Entry 5EQ2 (X-ray diffraction, 1.80 A resolution); this record covers chains A and B.

[Chain A (and B)]
Molecule: Platelet-binding glycoprotein
Organism: Streptococcus sanguinis (strain SK36)
Notes: chain B of this document is another copy of the same molecule, construct and numbering; everything in this record applies to it too
UniProtKB: A3CM52 (A3CM52_STRSV); residues 249-449 here = UniProt positions 249-449
Chain sequence (201 residues; each row starts with the number of its first residue):
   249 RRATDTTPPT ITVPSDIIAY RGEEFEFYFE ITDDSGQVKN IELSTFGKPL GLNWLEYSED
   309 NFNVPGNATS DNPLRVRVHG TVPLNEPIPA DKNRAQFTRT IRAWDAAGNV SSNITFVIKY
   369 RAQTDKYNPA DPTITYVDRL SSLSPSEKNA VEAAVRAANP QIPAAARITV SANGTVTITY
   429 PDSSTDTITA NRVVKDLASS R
Bound ions: Ca2+ site 1: D253, T255, D281, D282, D353; Ca2+ site 2: T372, Y375, D434 (together with acetate ion); Ca2+ site 3: E400 (shared with E400(B) of chain B)
What the authors report for this chain:
  - mutagenesis - E400R: unchanged binding to platelet monolayers
  - mutagenesis - E400R: decreased stability
  - Ca2+ coordination: E400
  - specificity-determining residues: Y368 (proposed by the authors, not directly observed)
  - mutagenesis - T346V, R347E: decreased binding to platelet

[Chain A / chain B interface]
Residue-residue contacts - 28 pairs, chain A then chain B:
  P393(A) - A413(B)
  P393(A) - R415(B)
  P393(A) - T427(B)
  P393(A) - Y428(B)
  S394(A) - A413(B)  hydrogen bond (backbone-backbone)
  K396(A) - R415(B)
  N397(A) - A412(B)  hydrogen bond (side chain-backbone)
  N397(A) - A413(B)
  N397(A) - A414(B)  hydrogen bond (side chain-backbone)
  N397(A) - R415(B)  hydrogen bond
  E400(A) - R415(B)  salt bridge
  A412(A) - N397(B)  hydrogen bond (backbone-side chain)
  A413(A) - P393(B)
  A413(A) - S394(B)
  A413(A) - N397(B)
  A414(A) - N397(B)  hydrogen bond (backbone-side chain)
  R415(A) - P393(B)
  R415(A) - K396(B)
  R415(A) - N397(B)  hydrogen bond
  R415(A) - E400(B)  salt bridge
  R415(A) - I416(B)
  R415(A) - V418(B)
  I416(A) - R415(B)
  V418(A) - R415(B)
  T427(A) - P393(B)
  Y428(A) - P393(B)
  P429(A) - P393(B)
  S431(A) - P393(B)
Also at the interface, not in a pair above, chain A (17 interface residues in all): R404, T417
Also at the interface, not in a pair above, chain B (16 interface residues in all): R404, T417, P429

[In short]
17 residues of chain A face 16 of chain B across their interface; the contacts include 7 hydrogen bonds and 2
salt bridges. Polar pairs include E400(A)-R415(B), N397(A)-A412(B) and N397(A)-A414(B). From the paper: T346V
and R347E of chain A reduce binding to platelet; Ca2+ coordination by E400(A).
Both chains are Platelet-binding glycoprotein (Streptococcus sanguinis (strain SK36)). Entry 5EQ2 (Crystal
Structure of the SrpA Adhesin from Streptococcus sanguinis) was determined by X-ray diffraction (same
publication as 5EQ3 and 5EQ4).
